Entry 6BHD (X-ray diffraction, 1.25 A resolution); this record covers chains A and B.

# Chain A
Molecule: Histone-lysine N-methyltransferase SETDB1
Source organism: Homo sapiens
Notes: EC 2.1.1.43
UniProtKB: Q15047 (SETB1_HUMAN); residue numbers follow UniProt; this construct covers 190-410
Chain sequence (239 residues; row label = number of the first residue in the row):
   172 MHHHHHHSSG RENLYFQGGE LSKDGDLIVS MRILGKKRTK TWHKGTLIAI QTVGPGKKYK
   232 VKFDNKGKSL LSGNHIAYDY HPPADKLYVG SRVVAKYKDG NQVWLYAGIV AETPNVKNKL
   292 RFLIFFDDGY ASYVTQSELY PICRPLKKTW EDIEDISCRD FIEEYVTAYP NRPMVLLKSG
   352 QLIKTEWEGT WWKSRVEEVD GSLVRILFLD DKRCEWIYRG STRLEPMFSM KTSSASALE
Unresolved in the structure: 172-188, 272, 407-410
Sequence notes: expression tag (172-189)
Metal / ion sites: Na+ near T338 (its only coordinating residue here)
What the authors report for this chain:
  - contacts within the chain: E386-R394 (salt bridge)
  - mutagenesis - F332A: abolished binding to H3 containing K14ac and K9me2
  - mutagenesis - D382A, D382R: unchanged binding to K9me2 or K9me3
  - conformationally variable residues (side-chain flip): R384
  - mutagenesis - Y268A: decreased binding to H3K9me3/K14ac
  - mutagenesis - Y268A: unchanged binding to H3K9me2/K14ac
  - mutagenesis - Y268A: unchanged binding to H3K9me1/K14ac
  - mutagenesis - R384A (3- to 6-fold): increased binding to Histone H3.1 (chain B)
  - mutagenesis - F332A, I388A, R394A: decreased localization

# Chain B
Molecule: Histone H3.1
UniProtKB: P68431 (H31_HUMAN); residues 4-19 here correspond to UniProt positions 5-20 (UniProt number = residue number + 1)
Chain sequence (18 residues; row label = number of the first residue in the row):
     3 XKQTARKSTG GKAPRKQX
Unresolved in the structure: 3-6, 19-20
Sequence notes: acetylation (3); amidation (20)
Modified residues: ACE (acetyl group) at position 3, NH2 (amino group) at position 20; K9 (N-dimethyl-lysine; MLY); K14 (N(6)-acetyllysine; ALY)
UniProt features mapped onto this chain:
  - modified residue: K4 (Allysine), Q5 (5-glutamyl dopamine), T6 (Phosphothreonine), R8 (Citrulline), K9 (N6,N6,N6-trimethyllysine), S10 (ADP-ribosylserine), T11 (Phosphothreonine), K14 (N6-(2-hydroxyisobutyryl)lysine), R17 (Asymmetric dimethylarginine), K18 (N6-(2-hydroxyisobutyryl)lysine)
  - lipidation: K18 (N6-decanoyllysine)

# Interface between chain A and chain B
Residue-residue contacts (41; chain A residue first):
  Y268(A) with R8(B), hydrogen bond
  K269(A) with R8(B), hydrogen bond (backbone-side chain)
  F296(A) with K14(B)
  D299(A) with T11(B)
  G300(A) with T11(B); G13(B); K14(B)
  Y301(A) with R8(B); T11(B)
  A302(A) with K14(B)
  F332(A) with K14(B)
  E357(A) with P16(B); R17(B), hydrogen bond (side chain-backbone)
  W358(A) with K9(B); S10(B), hydrogen bond (side chain-backbone); G12(B)
  E359(A) with T11(B); R17(B)
  G360(A) with R17(B)
  W363(A) with K9(B)
  F379(A) with K9(B)
  D382(A) with K9(B)
  R384(A) with A7(B); R8(B); K9(B)
  C385(A) with A7(B), hydrogen bond (backbone-backbone); R8(B); K9(B), hydrogen bond (backbone-backbone)
  E386(A) with T11(B); G12(B), hydrogen bond (side chain-backbone); K14(B)
  W387(A) with K14(B)
  I388(A) with K14(B)
  Y389(A) with K14(B)
  S392(A) with K14(B), hydrogen bond (side chain-backbone)
  T393(A) with P16(B)
  R394(A) with G12(B); G13(B), hydrogen bond (side chain-backbone); K14(B); A15(B); P16(B)
Also at the interface, not in a pair above, chain A (28 interface residues in all): D270, W362, K383, F399
Interface features reported in the paper:
  - pairs named by the authors: F296(A)-K14(B) (hydrophobic contact), G300(A)-K14(B) (hydrogen bond), A302(A)-K14(B) (hydrophobic contact), F332(A)-K14(B) (hydrophobic contact), W358(A)-K9(B), W358(A)-S10(B) (hydrogen bond), W363(A)-K9(B), F379(A)-K9(B), D382(A)-K9(B) (hydrogen bond), E386(A)-G12(B) (hydrogen bond), Y389(A)-K14(B) (hydrogen bond), R394(A)-G13(B) (hydrogen bond)
  - interface residues, chain A: E386(A), R394(A)
  - interface residues, chain B: G12(B), G13(B)

# Overview
28 residues of chain A and 11 residues of chain B are in contact; the contacts include 9 hydrogen bonds. Polar
pairs include Y268(A)-R8(B), K269(A)-R8(B) and E357(A)-R17(B). The authors report hydrophobic contacts between
F296(A) and K14(B), A302(A) and K14(B) and F332(A) and K14(B); hydrogen bonds between G300(A) and K14(B),
W358(A) and S10(B) and D382(A) and K9(B) among others; contacts between W358(A) and K9(B), W363(A) and K9(B)
and F379(A) and K9(B). The paper reports that F332A, I388A and R394A of chain A reduce localization; interface
residues E386(A), R394(A) and G12(B) among others; 7 substitutions were tested in all.
Here chain A is Histone-lysine N-methyltransferase SETDB1 (Homo sapiens) and chain B is Histone H3.1. Entry
6BHD (Crystal structure of SETDB1 with a modified H3 peptide) was determined by X-ray diffraction, deposited
together with 6BHE, 6BHG, 6BHI and 6BHH.
